5GT0 - chains C and I of the 10 polymer chains in the assembly; structure by X-ray diffraction, 2.82 A resolution.

# Chain C
Molecule: Histone H2A type 1-A
From: Homo sapiens
UniProtKB: Q96QV6 (H2A1A_HUMAN); residues 1-130 here correspond to UniProt positions 2-131 (UniProt number = residue number + 1)
Sequence (130 residues; each row starts with the number of its first residue):
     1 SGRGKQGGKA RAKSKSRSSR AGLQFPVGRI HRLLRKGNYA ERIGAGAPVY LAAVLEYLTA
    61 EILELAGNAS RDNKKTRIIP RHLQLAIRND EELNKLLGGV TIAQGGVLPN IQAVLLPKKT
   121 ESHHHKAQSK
Not modelled in the structure: 1-13, 120-130
UniProt features mapped onto this chain:
  - modified residue: Ser1 (N-acetylserine), Arg3 (Citrulline), Lys5 (N6-(2-hydroxyisobutyryl)lysine), Lys9 (N6-(2-hydroxyisobutyryl)lysine), Lys13 (N6-(beta-hydroxybutyryl)lysine), Lys36 (N6-(2-hydroxyisobutyryl)lysine), Lys74 (N6-(2-hydroxyisobutyryl)lysine), Lys75 (N6-(2-hydroxyisobutyryl)lysine), Lys95 (N6-(2-hydroxyisobutyryl)lysine), Gln104 (N5-methylglutamine), Lys118 (N6-(2-hydroxyisobutyryl)lysine), Lys119 (N6-crotonyllysine), Thr120 (Phosphothreonine), Lys126 (N6-crotonyllysine)
  - cross-link (Glycyl lysine isopeptide (Lys-Gly)): Lys13 (interchain with G-Cter in ubiquitin), Lys15 (interchain with G-Cter in ubiquitin), Lys119 (interchain with G-Cter in ubiquitin)

# Chain I
Molecule: 146-nt DNA strand
From: Homo sapiens
Sequence (146 nucleotides; numbered 1 to 146; the number before each row is that of its first residue):
     1 ATCAATATCC ACCTGCAGAT TCTACCAAAA GTGTATTTGG AAACTGCTCC ATCAAAAGGC
    61 ATGTTCAGCT GAATTCAGCT GAACATGCCT TTTGATGGAG CAGTTTCCAA ATACACTTTT
   121 GGTAGAATCT GCAGGTGGAT ATTGAT

# How chain C and chain I interact
Residue-residue contacts - 13 pairs, chain C then chain I:
  Ser14(C) with DA30(I), phosphate contact; DG31(I), phosphate contact
  Lys15(C) with DA30(I), phosphate contact; DG31(I), hydrogen bond to the phosphate
  Ser16(C) with DA30(I), phosphate contact
  Arg17(C) with DA30(I), salt bridge to the phosphate
  Arg20(C) with DG31(I), salt bridge to the phosphate
  Gly28(C) with DA29(I), phosphate contact; DA30(I), phosphate contact
  Arg29(C) with DA29(I), phosphate contact
  Arg32(C) with DA29(I), salt bridge to the phosphate
  Arg42(C) with DT38(I), sugar contact
  Arg77(C) with DA19(I), sugar contact
Interface residues without a listed pair, chain C (13 interface residues in all): Ser18, Glu41, Lys74
Interface residues without a listed pair, chain I (9 interface residues in all): DA11, DT20, DT36, DT37

# Summary
The interface between chain C and chain I involves 13 residues on one side and 9 on the other; the contacts
include 1 hydrogen bond and 3 salt bridges. Polar contacts include Lys15(C)-DG31(I), Arg17(C)-DA30(I) and
Arg20(C)-DG31(I).
Here chain C is Histone H2A type 1-A and chain I is a 146-nt DNA strand, both from Homo sapiens. Entry 5GT0
(Crystal structure of nucleosome complex with human testis-specific histone variants, Th2a) was determined by
X-ray diffraction, deposited together with 5GSU and 5GT3.
